PDB entry 6KRK | X-ray diffraction, 1.80 A resolution | chains B and D of the 10 polymer chains in the assembly

# Chain B (and D)
Protein: Peroxiredoxin
Organism: Aeropyrum pernix K1
Notes: EC 1.11.1.15; chain D of this document is another copy of the same molecule, construct and numbering; everything in this record applies to it too
UniProtKB: Q9Y9L0 (TDXH_AERPE); numbering as in UniProt (aligned over 1-250)
Amino-acid sequence (250 residues; numbered 1 to 250; the number before each row is that of its first residue):
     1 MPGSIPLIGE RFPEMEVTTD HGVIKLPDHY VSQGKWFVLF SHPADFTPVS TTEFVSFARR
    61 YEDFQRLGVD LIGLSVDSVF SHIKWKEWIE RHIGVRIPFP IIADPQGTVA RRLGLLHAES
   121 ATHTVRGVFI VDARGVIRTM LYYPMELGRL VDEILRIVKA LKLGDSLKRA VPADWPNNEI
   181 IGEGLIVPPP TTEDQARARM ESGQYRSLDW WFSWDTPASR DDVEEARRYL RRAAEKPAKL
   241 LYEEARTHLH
Not modelled in the structure: 1, 246-250
Construct notes: engineered mutation S50 (Cys in Q9Y9L0), S207 (Cys in Q9Y9L0), S213 (Cys in Q9Y9L0)

# How chain B and chain D interact
Residue-residue contacts (40):
  D45(B) with F80(D)
  F46(B) with F80(D); K84(D)
  T47(B) with F80(D)
  V76(B) with P105(D), hydrophobic; Q106(D)
  D77(B) with D77(D); S78(D), hydrogen bond; S81(D)
  S78(B) with A44(D); D77(D), hydrogen bond (backbone-side chain); H123(D), hydrogen bond
  F80(B) with A44(D), hydrophobic; D45(D); F46(D); T47(D)
  S81(B) with F46(D); D77(D), hydrogen bond; S81(D), hydrogen bond
  K84(B) with F46(D)
  P105(B) with V76(D), hydrophobic; P105(D); Q106(D); T122(D); H123(D)
  Q106(B) with V76(D); P105(D); Q106(D), hydrogen bond (side chain-backbone); G107(D); R111(D); L116(D); A121(D); T122(D)
  G107(B) with Q106(D)
  L116(B) with Q106(D)
  A121(B) with Q106(D)
  T122(B) with P105(D); Q106(D), hydrogen bond (backbone-side chain)
  H123(B) with S78(D); P105(D)
Other interface residues (no listed pair), chain B (18 interface residues in all): A44, W88
Other interface residues (no listed pair), chain D (19 interface residues in all): W88

# Summary
Chain B and chain D form an interface of 18 and 19 residues respectively, with 7 hydrogen bonds. Among the
polar pairs are D77(B)-S78(D), S78(B)-H123(D) and S81(B)-D77(D).
Chain B and chain D are both Peroxiredoxin (Aeropyrum pernix K1); the structure, Peroxiredoxin from Aeropyrum
pernix K1 (ApPrx) 0Cys mutant, was determined by X-ray diffraction, deposited together with 6KRM, 6KRP, 6KRQ,
6KRR and 6KRS.
